Entry 4Y8S (X-ray diffraction, 2.70 A resolution); this record covers chains L and M of the 34 polymer chains in the assembly.

Chain L:
Protein: Proteasome subunit beta type-6
Organism: Saccharomyces cerevisiae S288c
Notes: EC 3.4.25.1
UniProt: P23724 (PSB6_YEAST); residues 1-222 here correspond to UniProt positions 20-241 (UniProt number = residue number + 19)
Amino-acid sequence (222 residues; each row starts with the number of its first residue):
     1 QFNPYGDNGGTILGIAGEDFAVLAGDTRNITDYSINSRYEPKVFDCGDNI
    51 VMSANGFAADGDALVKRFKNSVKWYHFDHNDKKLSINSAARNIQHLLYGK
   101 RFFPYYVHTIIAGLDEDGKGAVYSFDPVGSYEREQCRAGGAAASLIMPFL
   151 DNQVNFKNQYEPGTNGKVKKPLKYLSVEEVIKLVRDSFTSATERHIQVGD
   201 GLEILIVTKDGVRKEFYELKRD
Metal / ion sites: Mg2+: Asp222 (shared with 3 residues of chain V)

Chain M:
Protein: Proteasome subunit beta type-7
Organism: Saccharomyces cerevisiae S288c
Notes: EC 3.4.25.1
UniProt: P30657 (PSB7_YEAST); residues -12 to 233 here correspond to UniProt positions 21-266 (UniProt number = residue number + 33)
Amino-acid sequence (246 residues; row label = number of the first residue in the row; numbers below 1 keep their minus sign (Thr-12 is residue -12)):
   -12 TQIANAGASPMVNTQQPIVTGTSVISMKYDNGVIIAADNLGSYGSLLRFN
    38 GVERLIPVGDNTVVGISGDISDMQHIERLLKDLVTENAYDNPLADAEEAL
    88 EPSYIFEYLATVMYQRRSKMNPLWNAIIVAGVQSNGDQFLRYVNLLGVTY
   138 SSPTLATGFGAHMANPLLRKVVDRESDIPKTTVQVAEEAIVNAMRVLYYR
   188 DARSSRNFSLAIIDKNTGLTFKKNLQVENMKWDFAKDIKGYGTQKI
Not modelled in the structure: -12 to 0

Chain L / chain M interface:
Contacting residue pairs (41; chain L residue first):
  Gln1(L) with Thr1(M), hydrogen bond
  Phe2(L) with Thr1(M); Arg104(M); Pro109(M), hydrophobic; Trp111(M), hydrophobic; Leu132(M), hydrophobic; Leu133(M), hydrophobic
  Asn3(L) with Leu133(M)
  Pro4(L) with Arg104(M), hydrogen bond (backbone-side chain); Met107(M), hydrophobic; Leu133(M)
  Tyr5(L) with Arg104(M)
  Asn8(L) with Val135(M)
  Asn29(L) with Tyr137(M)
  Ser34(L) with His149(M)
  Ile35(L) with Arg156(M), hydrogen bond (backbone-side chain)
  Asn36(L) with Tyr137(M), hydrogen bond; Ser139(M); Leu142(M)
  Ser37(L) with Ser138(M), hydrogen bond (side chain-backbone)
  Glu40(L) with Arg128(M), salt bridge; Tyr137(M); Ser138(M), hydrogen bond (side chain-backbone)
  Phe57(L) with Arg104(M); Leu133(M); Val135(M), hydrophobic
  Ala59(L) with Tyr101(M); Leu133(M); Gly134(M); Val135(M)
  Asp60(L) with Tyr101(M), hydrogen bond; Arg104(M), salt bridge
  Asp62(L) with Thr136(M)
  Ala63(L) with Tyr101(M), hydrophobic
  Lys66(L) with Glu94(M), salt bridge
  Phe103(L) with Arg104(M); Ser105(M)
  Tyr105(L) with Tyr101(M)
  Glu218(L) with Arg161(M), salt bridge
  Arg221(L) with Asp160(M), salt bridge; Arg161(M)
Interface residues without a listed pair, chain L (25 interface residues in all): Gly6, Arg38, Tyr39
Interface residues without a listed pair, chain M (23 interface residues in all): Ala148

In short:
25 residues of chain L and 23 residues of chain M are in contact; the contacts include 7 hydrogen bonds and 5
salt bridges. Among the polar pairs are Glu40(L)-Arg128(M), Asp60(L)-Arg104(M) and Lys66(L)-Glu94(M).
Here chain L is Proteasome subunit beta type-6 and chain M is Proteasome subunit beta type-7, both from
Saccharomyces cerevisiae S288c. Entry 4Y8S (Yeast 20S proteasome beta2-H116D mutant in complex with Ac-LAE-ep)
was determined by X-ray diffraction (same publication as 4Y69, 4Y6A, 4Y6V, 4Y6Z, 4Y70, 4Y74 and 34 further
entries).
